Entry 7YM0 (X-ray diffraction, 2.91 A resolution); this record covers chain A.

# Chain A
Protein: Lysoplasmalogenase
Organism: Thermocrispum sp. RD004668
UniProtKB: A0A0U4VTN7 (A0A0U4VTN7_9PSEU); numbering as in UniProt (aligned over 28-334)
Sequence (308 residues; numbered 27 to 334; the number before each row is that of its first residue):
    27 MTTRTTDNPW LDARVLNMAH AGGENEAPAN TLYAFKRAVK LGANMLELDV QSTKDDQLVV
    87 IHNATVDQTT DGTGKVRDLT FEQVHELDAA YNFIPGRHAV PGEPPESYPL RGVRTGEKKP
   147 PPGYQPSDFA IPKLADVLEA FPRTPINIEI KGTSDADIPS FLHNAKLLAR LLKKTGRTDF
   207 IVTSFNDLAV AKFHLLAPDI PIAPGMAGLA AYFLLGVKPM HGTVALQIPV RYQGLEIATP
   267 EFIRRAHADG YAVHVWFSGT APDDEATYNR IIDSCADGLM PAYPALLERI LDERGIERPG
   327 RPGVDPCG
Not modelled in the structure: 27-32, 334
Differences from the reference sequence: initiating methionine (27)
Disulfide bonds: Cys301-Cys333
Ion coordination: Ca2+: Glu73, Asp75, Glu175

# Overview
Glu73, Asp75 and Glu175 coordinate Ca2+.
Chain A is Lysoplasmalogenase (Thermocrispum sp. RD004668); the structure, Lysoplasmalogen-specific
phospholipase D (LyPls-PLD) with Ca2+, was determined by X-ray diffraction (same publication as 7YMP, 7YMQ and
7YMR).
